3OGC - chains A and C of the 3 polymer chains in the assembly; structure by X-ray diffraction, 3.80 A resolution.

== Chain A ==
Protein: antibody Fab fragment heavy chain
Organism: Mus musculus
Notes: antibody fragment or engineered binder
Chain sequence (219 residues; numbered 1 to 219; the number before each row is that of its first residue):
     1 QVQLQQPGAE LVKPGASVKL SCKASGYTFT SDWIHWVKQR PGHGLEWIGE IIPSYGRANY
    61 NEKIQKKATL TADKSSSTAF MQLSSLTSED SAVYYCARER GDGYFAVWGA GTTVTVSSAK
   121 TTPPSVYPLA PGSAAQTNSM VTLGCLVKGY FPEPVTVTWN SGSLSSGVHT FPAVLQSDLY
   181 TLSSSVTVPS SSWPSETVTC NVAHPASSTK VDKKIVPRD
Disulfide bonds: Cys22-Cys96, Cys145-Cys200

== Chain C ==
Protein: Voltage-gated potassium channel
Organism: Streptomyces lividans
Reference sequence: P0A334 (KCSA_STRLI); residues 2-124 here = UniProt positions 2-124
Chain sequence (131 residues; row label = number of the first residue in the row; numbers below 1 keep their minus sign (Ser-6 is residue -6)):
    -6 SMHHHHHHPP MLSGLLARLV KLLLGRHGSA LHWRAAGAAT VLLVIVLLAG SYLAVLAERG
    54 APGAQLITYP RALWWSVATA TTVGYGDLYP VTLWGRLVAV VVMVAGITSF GLVTAALATW
   114 FVGREQERRG H
Unresolved in the structure: -6 to 21
Sequence notes: expression tag (-6 to 1); engineered mutation Ala71 (Glu in P0A334)
Metal / ion sites: Na+ site 1 near Thr75 (its only coordinating residue here); Na+ site 2 near Gly77 (its only coordinating residue here)
UniProt features mapped onto this chain:
  - motif: Thr75 to Asp80 (Selectivity filter)
What the authors report for this chain:
  - conformationally variable residues (loop rearrangement, side-chain flip): Val76, Gly79 to Leu81
  - Na+ coordination: Thr75, Gly77

== Interface between chain A and chain C ==
Contacting residue pairs (21):
  Thr30(A) - Tyr45(C)  hydrogen bond (backbone-side chain)
  Ser31(A) - Tyr45(C)
  Ser31(A) - Tyr62(C)  hydrogen bond (backbone-side chain)
  Trp33(A) - Arg52(C)
  Trp33(A) - Tyr62(C)  hydrogen bond
  His35(A) - Arg52(C)
  Glu50(A) - Arg52(C)  salt bridge
  Ile52(A) - Tyr45(C)
  Ile52(A) - Tyr62(C)
  Tyr55(A) - Tyr45(C)
  Tyr55(A) - Leu49(C)  hydrophobic
  Asn59(A) - Arg52(C)
  Asn59(A) - Gly53(C)
  Glu62(A) - Gly53(C)
  Glu99(A) - Arg52(C)  salt bridge
  Arg100(A) - Tyr62(C)
  Gly101(A) - Arg52(C)
  Gly101(A) - Thr61(C)
  Gly101(A) - Tyr62(C)  hydrogen bond (backbone-backbone)
  Asp102(A) - Thr61(C)
  Gly103(A) - Thr61(C)
Other interface residues (no listed pair), chain A (16 interface residues in all): Ser54, Arg57
Other interface residues (no listed pair), chain C (9 interface residues in all): Pro55, Ile60, Pro63

== Summary ==
Chain A and chain C form an interface of 16 and 9 residues respectively, with 4 hydrogen bonds and 2 salt
bridges. Polar contacts include Glu50(A)-Arg52(C), Glu99(A)-Arg52(C) and Thr30(A)-Tyr45(C). The paper reports
Na+ coordination by Thr75(C) and Gly77(C); conformational variability at Val76(C) and Gly79(C).
Chain A is antibody Fab fragment heavy chain (Mus musculus) and chain C is Voltage-gated potassium channel
(Streptomyces lividans); the structure, KcsA E71A variant in presence of Na+, was determined by X-ray
diffraction.
